8SY6 - chains I and A of the 8 polymer chains in the assembly; structure by electron microscopy, 3.28 A resolution.

== Chain I ==
Protein: DNA-directed RNA polymerase subunit beta
Organism: Escherichia coli
Notes: EC 2.7.7.6
Reference sequence: P0A8V2 (RPOB_ECOLI); numbering as in UniProt (aligned over 1-1342)
Sequence (1342 residues; row label = number of the first residue in the row):
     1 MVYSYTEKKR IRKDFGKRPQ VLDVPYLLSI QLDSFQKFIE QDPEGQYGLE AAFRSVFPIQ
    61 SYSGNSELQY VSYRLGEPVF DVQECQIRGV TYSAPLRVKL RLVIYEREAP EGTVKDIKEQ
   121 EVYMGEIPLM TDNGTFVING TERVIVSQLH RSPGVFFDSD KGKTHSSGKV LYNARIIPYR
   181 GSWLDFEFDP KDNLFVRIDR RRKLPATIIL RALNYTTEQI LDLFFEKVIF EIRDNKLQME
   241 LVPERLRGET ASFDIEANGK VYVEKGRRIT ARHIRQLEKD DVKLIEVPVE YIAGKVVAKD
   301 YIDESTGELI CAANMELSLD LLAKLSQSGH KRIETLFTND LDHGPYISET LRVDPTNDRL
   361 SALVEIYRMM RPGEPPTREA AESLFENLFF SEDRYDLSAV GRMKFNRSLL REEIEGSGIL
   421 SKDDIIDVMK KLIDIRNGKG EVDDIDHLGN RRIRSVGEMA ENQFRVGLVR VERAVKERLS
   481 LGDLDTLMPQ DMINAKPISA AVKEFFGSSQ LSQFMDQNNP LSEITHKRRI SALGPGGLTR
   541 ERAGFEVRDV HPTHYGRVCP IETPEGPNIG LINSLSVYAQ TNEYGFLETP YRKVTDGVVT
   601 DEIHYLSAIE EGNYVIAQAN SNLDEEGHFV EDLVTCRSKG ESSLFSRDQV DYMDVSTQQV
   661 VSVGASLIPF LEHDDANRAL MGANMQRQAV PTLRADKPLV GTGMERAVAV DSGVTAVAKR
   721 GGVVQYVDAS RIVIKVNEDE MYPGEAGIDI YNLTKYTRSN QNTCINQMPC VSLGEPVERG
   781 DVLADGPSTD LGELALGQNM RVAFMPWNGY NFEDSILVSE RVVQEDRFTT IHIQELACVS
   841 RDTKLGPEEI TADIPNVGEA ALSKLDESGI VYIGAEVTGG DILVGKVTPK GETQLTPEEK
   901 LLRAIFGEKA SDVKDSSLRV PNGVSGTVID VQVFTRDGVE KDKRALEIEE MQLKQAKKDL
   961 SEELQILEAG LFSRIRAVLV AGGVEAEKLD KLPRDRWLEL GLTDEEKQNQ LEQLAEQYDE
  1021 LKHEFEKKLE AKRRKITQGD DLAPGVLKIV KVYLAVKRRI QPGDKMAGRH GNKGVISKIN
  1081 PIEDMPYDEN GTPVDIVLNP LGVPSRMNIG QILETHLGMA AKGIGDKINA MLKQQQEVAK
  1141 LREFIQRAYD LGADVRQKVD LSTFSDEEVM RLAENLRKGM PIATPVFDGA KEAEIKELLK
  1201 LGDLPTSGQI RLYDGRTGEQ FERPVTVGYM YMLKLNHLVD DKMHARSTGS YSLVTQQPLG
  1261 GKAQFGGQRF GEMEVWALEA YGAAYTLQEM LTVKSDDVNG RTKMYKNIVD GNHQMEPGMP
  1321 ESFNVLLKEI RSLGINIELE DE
Disordered / not traced: 104-118, 227-336, 886-917, 972-1020, 1342
Small-molecule neighbours: UTP (uridine 5'-triphosphate): R678, M681, D814, K1073, R1106
Swiss-Prot annotation at these positions:
  - modified residue (N6-acetyllysine): K1022, K1200
  - mutagenesis: I561 (I561S: Resistant to antibiotics salinamide A and B), I569 (I569S: Resistant to antibiotics salinamide A and B), A665 (A665E: Resistant to antibiotics salinamide A and B), D675 (D675A/G: Resistant to antibiotics salinamide A and B), N677 (N677H/K: Resistant to antibiotics salinamide A and B), L680 (L680M: Resistant to antibiotics salinamide A and B), E813 (E813K: Disrupts the enzyme's active center)
From the paper describing this entry:
  - binding site for UTP: R678, R1106

== Chain A ==
Protein: DNA-directed RNA polymerase subunit alpha
Organism: Escherichia coli
Notes: EC 2.7.7.6
Reference sequence: P0A7Z4 (RPOA_ECOLI); numbering as in UniProt (aligned over 1-329)
Sequence (329 residues; each row starts with the number of its first residue):
     1 MQGSVTEFLK PRLVDIEQVS STHAKVTLEP LERGFGHTLG NALRRILLSS MPGCAVTEVE
    61 IDGVLHEYST KEGVQEDILE ILLNLKGLAV RVQGKDEVIL TLNKSGIGPV TAADITHDGD
   121 VEIVKPQHVI CHLTDENASI SMRIKVQRGR GYVPASTRIH SEEDERPIGR LLVDACYSPV
   181 ERIAYNVEAA RVEQRTDLDK LVIEMETNGT IDPEEAIRRA ATILAEQLEA FVDLRDVRQP
   241 EVKEEKPEFD PILLRPVDDL ELTVRSANCL KAEAIHYIGD LVQRTEVELL KTPNLGKKSL
   301 TEIKDVLASR GLSLGMRLEN WPPASIADE
Disordered / not traced: 1-4, 160-166, 235-329
Swiss-Prot annotation at these positions:
  - region: E162 to E165 (Required for interaction with Crp at class II promoters)
  - modified residue: R265 (ADP-ribosylarginine), K297 (N6-acetyllysine), K298 (N6-acetyllysine)
  - mutagenesis: R45 (R45C: In rpoA112; temperature-sensitive, blocks RNA polymerase assembly), E162 to E165 (5-fold decrease in CRP-class II promoter-dependent transcription), E165 (E165K: 5-fold decrease in CRP-class II promoter-dependent transcription), R191 (R191C: In rpoA101; temperature-sensitive)

== Chain I / chain A interface ==
Pairs across the interface (6):
  E820(I) with R33(A), salt bridge
  P1081(I) with R33(A)
  R1216(I) with H37(A)
  T1217(I) with N41(A), hydrogen bond (backbone-side chain)
  E1219(I) with R44(A), salt bridge; R45(A), salt bridge
Other interface residues (no listed pair), chain I (6 interface residues in all): E1083
Other interface residues (no listed pair), chain A (7 interface residues in all): G34, Y185

== In short ==
6 residues of chain I and 7 residues of chain A are in contact, with 1 hydrogen bond and 3 salt bridges. Among
the polar pairs are E820(I)-R33(A), E1219(I)-R44(A) and E1219(I)-R45(A). Ligands of chain I: UTP. The paper
reports a binding site for UTP at R678(I) and R1106(I).
Chain I is DNA-directed RNA polymerase subunit beta and chain A is DNA-directed RNA polymerase subunit alpha,
both from Escherichia coli; the structure, E. coli DNA-directed RNA polymerase transcription elongation
complex bound the unnatural dB-UTP base pair in the ..., was determined by electron microscopy, deposited
together with 8SY5 and 8SY7.
